PDB entry 7L1U | electron microscopy, 3.20 A resolution | chains A and B of the 6 polymer chains in the assembly

Chain A:
Protein: Engineered Guanine nucleotide-binding protein subunit alpha
From: Homo sapiens
Amino-acid sequence (244 residues; row label = number of the first residue in the row; note: 141 numbers in that range are skipped by the numbering (no residue carries them; nothing is unmodelled there)):
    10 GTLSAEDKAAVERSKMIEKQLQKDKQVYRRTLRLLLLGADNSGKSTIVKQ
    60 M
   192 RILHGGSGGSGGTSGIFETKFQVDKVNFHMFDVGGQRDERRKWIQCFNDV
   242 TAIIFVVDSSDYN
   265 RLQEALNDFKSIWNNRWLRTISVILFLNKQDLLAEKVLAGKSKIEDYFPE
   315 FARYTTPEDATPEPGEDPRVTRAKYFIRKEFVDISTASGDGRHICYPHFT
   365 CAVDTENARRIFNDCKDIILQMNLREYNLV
Disordered / not traced: 10, 192-206

Chain B:
Protein: Guanine nucleotide-binding protein G(I)/G(S)/G(T) subunit beta-1
From: Homo sapiens
UniProtKB: P62873 (GBB1_HUMAN); numbering as in UniProt (aligned over 2-340)
Amino-acid sequence (349 residues; numbered -8 to 340; the number before each row is that of its first residue; numbers below 1 keep their minus sign (Met-8 is residue -8)):
    -8 MGHHHHHHHHSELDQLRQEAEQLKNQIRDARKACADATLSQITNNIDPVG
    42 RIQMRTRRTLRGHLAKIYAMHWGTDSRLLVSASQDGKLIIWDSYTTNKVH
    92 AIPLRSSWVMTCAYAPSGNYVACGGLDNICSIYNLKTREGNVRVSRELAG
   142 HTGYLSCCRFLDDNQIVTSSGDTTCALWDIETGQQTTTFTGHTGDVMSLS
   192 LAPDTRLFVSGACDASAKLWDVREGMCRQTFTGHESDINAICFFPNGNAF
   242 ATGSDDATCRLFDLRADQELMTYSHDNIICGITSVSFSKSGRLLLAGYDD
   292 FNCNVWDALKADRAGVLAGHDNRVSCLGVTDDGMAVATGSWDSFLKIWN
Disordered / not traced: -8 to 1
Construct notes: initiating methionine (-8); expression tag (-7 to 1)
Swiss-Prot annotation at these positions:
  - modified residue: Ser2 (N-acetylserine), His266 (Phosphohistidine)
  - natural variant: Leu30 (L30F: In MRD42; uncertain significance), Arg52 (R52G: In MRD42), Gly64 (G64V: In MRD42), Asp76 (D76E: In MRD42; D76G: In MRD42), Gly77 (G77S: In MRD42), Lys78 (K78R: In MRD42), Ile80 (I80N: In MRD42; I80T: In MRD42), His91 (H91R: In MRD42; uncertain significance), Ala92 (A92T: In MRD42), Pro94 (P94S: In MRD42), Leu95 (L95P: In MRD42), Arg96 (R96L: In MRD42), 5 further natural variant entries in UniProt

Interface between chain A and chain B:
Pairs across the interface (41; chain A residue first):
  Val20(A) - Asn88(B)
  Arg22(A) - Val90(B)  hydrogen bond (side chain-backbone)
  Ser23(A) - Asn88(B)
  Ser23(A) - Lys89(B)
  Ile26(A) - Lys89(B)
  Ile26(A) - Ala92(B)  hydrophobic
  Glu27(A) - Lys89(B)  salt bridge
  Leu30(A) - Gly53(B)
  Leu30(A) - Ile80(B)  hydrophobic
  Lys34(A) - Leu55(B)
  Tyr37(A) - Ala56(B)
  Phe208(A) - Leu117(B)
  Glu209(A) - Trp99(B)
  Phe222(A) - Trp99(B)  hydrophobic
  Gly226(A) - Thr143(B)
  Gln227(A) - Leu117(B)
  Gln227(A) - Asn119(B)
  Gln227(A) - Gly144(B)
  Gln227(A) - Tyr145(B)
  Arg228(A) - Gly162(B)  hydrogen bond (side chain-backbone)
  Arg228(A) - Asp163(B)
  Arg228(A) - Asp186(B)  salt bridge
  Lys233(A) - Tyr145(B)
  Lys233(A) - Asp186(B)
  Lys233(A) - Cys204(B)
  Lys233(A) - Asp228(B)  salt bridge
  Lys233(A) - Asp246(B)  salt bridge
  Trp234(A) - Leu117(B)  hydrophobic
  Gln236(A) - Lys57(B)
  Gln236(A) - Tyr59(B)
  Gln236(A) - Arg314(B)
  Cys237(A) - Lys57(B)  hydrogen bond (backbone-side chain)
  Cys237(A) - Tyr59(B)
  Cys237(A) - Gln75(B)
  Phe238(A) - Trp99(B)  hydrophobic
  Phe238(A) - Leu117(B)  hydrophobic
  Asn239(A) - Lys57(B)  hydrogen bond
  Asn239(A) - Trp332(B)
  Asp240(A) - Lys57(B)
  Arg280(A) - Asp246(B)  salt bridge
  Trp281(A) - Arg314(B)
Interface residues without a listed pair, chain A (25 interface residues in all): Asp33, Val224
Interface residues without a listed pair, chain B (36 interface residues in all): Asp76, Lys78, His91, Ser98, Met101, Asp118, Thr164, Gly185, Met188, Asn230, Asp290

Overview:
25 residues of chain A and 36 residues of chain B are in contact; the contacts include 4 hydrogen bonds and 5
salt bridges. Polar contacts include Glu27(A)-Lys89(B), Arg228(A)-Asp186(B) and Lys233(A)-Asp228(B).
Here chain A is Engineered Guanine nucleotide-binding protein subunit alpha and chain B is Guanine
nucleotide-binding protein G(I)/G(S)/G(T) subunit beta-1, both from Homo sapiens. Entry 7L1U (Orexin Receptor
2 (OX2R) in Complex with G Protein and Natural Peptide-Agonist Orexin B (OxB)) was determined by electron
microscopy, deposited together with 7L1V.
